PDB entry 2WL4 | X-ray diffraction, 1.80 A resolution | chains C and D of the 4 polymer chains in the assembly

Chain C:
Molecule: Acetyl-CoA acetyltransferase
Organism: Zoogloea ramigera
Notes: EC 2.3.1.9
UniProtKB: P07097 (THIL_ZOORA); the construct has insertions or renumbered stretches relative to UniProt, so the offset changes along the chain: 1-10 = UniProt 2-11; 12-392 = UniProt 12-392
Sequence (392 residues; row label = number of the first residue in the row):
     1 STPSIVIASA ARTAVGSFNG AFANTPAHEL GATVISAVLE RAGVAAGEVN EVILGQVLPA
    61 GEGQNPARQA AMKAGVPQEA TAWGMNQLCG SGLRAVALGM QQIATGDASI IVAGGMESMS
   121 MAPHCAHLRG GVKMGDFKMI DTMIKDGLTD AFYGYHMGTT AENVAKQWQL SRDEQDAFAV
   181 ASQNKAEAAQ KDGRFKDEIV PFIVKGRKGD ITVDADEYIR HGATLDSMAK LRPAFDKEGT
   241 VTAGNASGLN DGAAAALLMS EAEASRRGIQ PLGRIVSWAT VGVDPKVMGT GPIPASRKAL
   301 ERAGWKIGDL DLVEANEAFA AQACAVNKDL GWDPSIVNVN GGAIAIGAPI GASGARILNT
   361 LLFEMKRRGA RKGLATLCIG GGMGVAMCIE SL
Not modelled in the structure: 1-3
Differences from the reference sequence: engineered mutation Ala348 (His in P07097)
Bound ions: Na+ near Leu58 (its only coordinating residue here)
Curated features (UniProtKB/Swiss-Prot):
  - active site: Cys89 (Acyl-thioester intermediate), Cys378 (Proton acceptor)

Chain D:
Molecule: Acetyl-CoA acetyltransferase
Organism: Zoogloea ramigera
Notes: EC 2.3.1.9
UniProtKB: P07097 (THIL_ZOORA); the construct has insertions or renumbered stretches relative to UniProt, so the offset changes along the chain: 1-10 = UniProt 2-11; 12-392 = UniProt 12-392
Sequence (392 residues; each row starts with the number of its first residue):
     1 STPSIVIASA ARTAVGSFNG AFANTPAHEL GATVISAVLE RAGVAAGEVN EVILGQVLPA
    61 GEGQNPARQA AMKAGVPQEA TAWGMNQLCG SGLRAVALGM QQIATGDASI IVAGGMESMS
   121 MAPHCAHLRG GVKMGDFKMI DTMIKDGLTD AFYGYHMGTT AENVAKQWQL SRDEQDAFAV
   181 ASQNKAEAAQ KDGRFKDEIV PFIVKGRKGD ITVDADEYIR HGATLDSMAK LRPAFDKEGT
   241 VTAGNASGLN DGAAAALLMS EAEASRRGIQ PLGRIVSWAT VGVDPKVMGT GPIPASRKAL
   301 ERAGWKIGDL DLVEANEAFA AQACAVNKDL GWDPSIVNVN GGAIAIGAPI GASGARILNT
   361 LLFEMKRRGA RKGLATLCIG GGMGVAMCIE SL
Not modelled in the structure: 1-3
Differences from the reference sequence: engineered mutation Ala348 (His in P07097)
Modified residues: Cys89 (s-hydroxycysteine; CSO)
Bound ions: Na+: Gly289, Gln322
Curated features (UniProtKB/Swiss-Prot):
  - active site: Cys89 (Acyl-thioester intermediate), Cys378 (Proton acceptor)

How chain C and chain D interact:
Pairs across the interface (141; chain C residue first):
  Phe18(C) with Arg129(D)
  Asn19(C) with Arg129(D)
  Glu51(C) with Gln87(D), hydrogen bond; Arg94(D), salt bridge; Thr280(D)
  Pro59(C) with Asp146(D)
  Ala60(C) with Ala60(D), hydrophobic; Asp146(D)
  Gly61(C) with Lys145(D); Asp146(D), hydrogen bond (backbone-side chain)
  Glu62(C) with Asp146(D)
  Gly63(C) with Lys145(D); Asp146(D), hydrogen bond (backbone-side chain)
  Gln64(C) with Leu88(D); Lys145(D); Asp146(D); Thr149(D); Asp150(D), hydrogen bond (side chain-backbone); Met157(D); Gly380(D)
  Asn65(C) with Leu88(D); Met383(D)
  Arg68(C) with Phe152(D); Gly381(D), hydrogen bond (side chain-backbone); Gly382(D), hydrogen bond (side chain-backbone)
  Gln69(C) with Ala151(D)
  Met72(C) with Phe152(D), hydrophobic; Pro285(D), hydrophobic
  Gln78(C) with Gly282(D); Val283(D); Asp284(D); Pro285(D); Gly382(D)
  Glu79(C) with Val281(D); Gly282(D), hydrogen bond (backbone-backbone)
  Ala80(C) with Gly282(D), hydrogen bond (backbone-backbone)
  Thr81(C) with Gln87(D); Thr280(D); Val281(D); Gly282(D); Met383(D)
  Ala82(C) with Met383(D), hydrogen bond (backbone-side chain)
  Trp83(C) with Met85(D), hydrophobic; Asn86(D); Gln87(D); Arg94(D); Leu98(D), hydrophobic
  Gly84(C) with Met85(D); Asn86(D), hydrogen bond (backbone-backbone)
  Met85(C) with Trp83(D), hydrophobic; Gly84(D); Met85(D), hydrophobic
  Asn86(C) with Asn65(D); Trp83(D); Gly84(D), hydrogen bond (backbone-backbone)
  Gln87(C) with Trp83(D)
  Leu88(C) with Asn65(D)
  Arg94(C) with Glu51(D), salt bridge; Trp83(D); Gln102(D), hydrogen bond
  Leu98(C) with Trp83(D), hydrophobic; Gln102(D)
  Gln101(C) with Gln101(D), hydrogen bond (side chain-backbone); Gln102(D), hydrogen bond; Thr105(D), hydrogen bond
  Gln102(C) with Arg94(D); Leu98(D); Gln101(D); Trp278(D)
  Thr105(C) with Gln101(D); Ala104(D)
  Asp107(C) with Gln101(D), hydrogen bond; Trp278(D), hydrogen bond; Arg302(D), salt bridge
  Met119(C) with Arg129(D)
  Ser120(C) with His127(D), hydrogen bond (backbone-side chain); Arg129(D), hydrogen bond (backbone-side chain)
  Met121(C) with His127(D)
  Ala122(C) with His127(D); Arg129(D), hydrogen bond (backbone-side chain)
  Pro123(C) with Cys125(D), hydrophobic; Ala126(D); His127(D)
  His124(C) with Cys125(D); Ala126(D), hydrogen bond (backbone-backbone); Arg129(D)
  Cys125(C) with Pro123(D), hydrophobic; His124(D); Cys125(D), hydrophobic
  Ala126(C) with Pro123(D); His124(D), hydrogen bond (backbone-backbone)
  His127(C) with Ser120(D), hydrogen bond (side chain-backbone); Met121(D); Ala122(D); Pro123(D)
  Leu128(C) with His124(D)
  Arg129(C) with Phe18(D); Asn19(D); Ser120(D), hydrogen bond (side chain-backbone); Ala122(D), hydrogen bond (side chain-backbone); His124(D); Asp141(D), salt bridge
  Met139(C) with Met139(D), hydrophobic
  Asp141(C) with Arg129(D), salt bridge
  Met143(C) with Arg129(D)
  Lys145(C) with Gly61(D); Gly63(D); Gln64(D), hydrogen bond (backbone-backbone)
  Asp146(C) with Pro59(D); Ala60(D); Gly61(D), hydrogen bond (side chain-backbone); Glu62(D), hydrogen bond (side chain-backbone); Gly63(D), hydrogen bond (side chain-backbone); Gln64(D)
  Gly147(C) with Gln64(D), hydrogen bond (backbone-side chain)
  Leu148(C) with Gln64(D)
  Thr149(C) with Gln64(D)
  Ala151(C) with Gln69(D)
  Phe152(C) with Arg68(D); Met72(D), hydrophobic
  Met157(C) with Gln64(D), hydrogen bond
  Trp278(C) with Gln102(D); Asp107(D), hydrogen bond
  Thr280(C) with Glu51(D); Thr81(D)
  Val281(C) with Glu79(D); Thr81(D)
  Gly282(C) with Gln78(D); Glu79(D), hydrogen bond (backbone-backbone); Ala80(D)
  Val283(C) with Arg68(D), hydrogen bond (backbone-side chain); Gln78(D)
  Asp284(C) with Gln78(D)
  Arg302(C) with Asp107(D), salt bridge
  Gly380(C) with Gln64(D)
  Gly381(C) with Gln64(D); Arg68(D), hydrogen bond (backbone-side chain)
  Gly382(C) with Arg68(D), hydrogen bond (backbone-side chain)
  Met383(C) with Asn65(D); Arg68(D); Ala82(D)
Interface residues without a listed pair, chain C (67 interface residues in all): Ala23, Ala104, Asp150, Pro285
Interface residues without a listed pair, chain D (67 interface residues in all): Ala23, Gly106, Met119, Met143, Gly147, Leu148

Overview:
Chain C and chain D each contribute 67 residues to their interface, with 36 hydrogen bonds and 6 salt bridges.
Among the polar pairs are Glu51(C)-Arg94(D), Arg94(C)-Glu51(D) and Asp107(C)-Arg302(D).
Chain C is Acetyl-CoA acetyltransferase and chain D is Acetyl-CoA acetyltransferase, both from Zoogloea
ramigera; the structure, Biosynthetic thiolase from Z. ramigera. complex of the H348A mutant with coenzyme A,
was determined by X-ray diffraction (same publication as 2WKT, 2WKU, 2WKV, 2WL5 and 2WL6).
